PDB entry 4DV5 | X-ray diffraction, 3.68 A resolution | chains A and E of the 21 polymer chains in the assembly

# Chain A
Molecule: 16S rRNA
Organism: Thermus thermophilus
Sequence (1522 nucleotides; each row starts with the number of its first residue; note: 42 numbers in that range are skipped by the numbering (no residue carries them; nothing is unmodelled there); a row labelled like 190A-190L holds insertion residues (190A, then the next letters in order); numbering starts at 0):
     0 UUUGUUGGAG AGUUUGAUCC UGGCUCAGGG UGAACGCUGG CGGCGUGCCU AAGACAUGCA
    60 AGUCGUGCGG G
    73 CCGCGGGGUU UU
    88 ACUCCG
    95 UGGUC
   101 AGCGGCGGAC GGGUGAGUAA CGCGUGGGU
  129A G
   130 ACCUACCCGG AAGAGGGGGA CAACCCGGGG AAACUCGGGC UAAUCCCCCA UGUGGACCCG
   190 C
190A-190L CCCUUGGGGUGU
   191 GUCCAAAGGG CUUU
   216 GCCCGCUUCC GGAUGGGCCC GCGUCCCAUC AGCUAGUUGG UGGGGUAAUG GCCCACCAAG
   276 GCGACGACGG GUAGCCGGUC UGAGAGGAUG GCCGGCCACA GGGGCACUGA GACACGGGCC
   336 CCACUCCUAC GGGAGGCAGC AGUUAGGAAU CUUCCGCAAU GGGCGCAAGC CUGACGGAGC
   396 GACGCCGCUU GGAGGAAGAA GCCCUUCGGG GUGUAAACUC CUGAA
   442 CCCGGGACGA AACCCCCGAC GA
   474 GGGGACUGAC GGUACCGGG
   494 GUAAUAGCGC CGGCCAACUC CGUGCCAGCA GCCGCGGUAA UACGGAGGGC GCGAGCGUUA
   554 CCCGGAUUCA CUGGGCGUAA AGGGCGUGUA GGCGGCCUGG GGCGUCCCAU GUGAAAGACC
   614 ACGGCUCAAC CGUGGGGGAG CGUGGGAUAC GCUCAGGCUA GACGGUGGGA GAGGGUGGUG
   674 GAAUUCCCGG AGUAGCGGUG AAAUGCGCAG AUACCGGGAG GAACGCCGAU GGCGAAGGCA
   734 GCCACCUGGU CCACCCGUGA CGCUGAGGCG CGAAAGCGUG GGGAGCAAAC CGGAUUAGAU
   794 ACCCGGGUAG UCCACGCCCU AAACGAUGCG CGCUAGGUCU CUGGGUCU
   848 CCUGGGGGCC GAAGCUAACG CGUUAAGCGC GCCGCCUGGG GAGUACGGCC GCAAGGCUGA
   908 AACUCAGAGG AAUUGACGGG GGCCCGCACA AGCGGUGGAG CAUGUGGUUU AAUUCGAAGX
   968 AACGCGAAGA ACCUUACCAG GCCUUGACAU GCUAGG
 1003A G
  1004 AACCCGGGUG AAAGCCUGGG GUGCCCC
1030A-1030D GCGA
  1031 GGGGAGCCCU AGCACAGGUG CUGCAUGGCC GUCGUCAGCU CGUGCCGUGA GGUGUUGGGU
  1091 UAAGUCCCGC AACGAGCGCA ACCCCCGCCG UUAGUUGCCA GCGGUUCGGC CGGGCACUCU
  1151 AACGGGACUG CCCGCGAAA
  1171 GCGGGAGGAA GGAGGGGACG ACGUCUGGUC AGCAUGGCCC UUACGGCCUG GGCGACACAC
  1231 GUGCUACAAU GCCCACUACA AAGCGAUGCC ACCCGGCAAC GGGGAGCUAA UCGCAAAAAG
  1291 GUGGGCCCAG UUCGGAUUGG GGUCUGCAAC CCGACCCCAU GAAGCCGGAA UCGCUAGUAA
  1351 UCGCGGAUCA G
 1361A C
  1362 CAUGCCGCGG UGAAUACGUU CCCGGGCCUU GUACACACXG CCXGUXACGC CAUGGGAGCG
  1422 GGCUCUACCC GAAGUCGCCG GG
  1446 AGCCUACGGG
  1459 CAGGCGCCGA GGGUAGGGCC CGUGACUGGG GCGAAGUCGU AACAAGGUAG CUGUACCGGA
  1519 AGGUGCGGCU GGAUCCACUC CUUUCU
Unresolved in the structure: 0-4, 1534-1538
Sequence notes: engineered mutation G914 (A1537 in M26923.1); conflict C1534 (A2157 in M26923.1), A1535 (C2158 in M26923.1)
Modified residues: PSU (pseudouridine-5'-monophosphate) at position 516, 7MG (7N-methyl-8-hydroguanosine-5'-monophosphate) at position 527, M2G (N2-dimethylguanosine-5'-monophosphate) at position 966, 5MC (5-methylcytidine-5'-monophosphate) at position 967, 2MG (2N-methylguanosine-5'-monophosphate) at position 1207, 5MC (5-methylcytidine-5'-monophosphate) at position 1400, 4OC (4n,o2'-methylcytidine-5'-monophosphate) at position 1402, 5MC (5-methylcytidine-5'-monophosphate) at position 1404, 5MC (5-methylcytidine-5'-monophosphate) at position 1407, UR3 (3-methyluridine-5'-monophoshate) at position 1498, MA6 (6N-dimethyladenosine-5'-monophoshate) at position 1518, MA6 (6N-dimethyladenosine-5'-monophoshate) at position 1519, PSU (pseudouridine-5'-monophosphate) at position 1540, PSU (pseudouridine-5'-monophosphate) at position 1541
Metal / ion sites: Mg2+ site 1 near G6 (its only coordinating residue here); Mg2+ site 2: C48, G115; Mg2+ site 3 near A53 (its only coordinating residue here); Mg2+ site 4: A59, C386; Mg2+ site 5 near U98 (its only coordinating residue here); Mg2+ site 6: G107, G324, G326; Mg2+ site 7 near C110 (its only coordinating residue here); Mg2+ site 8 near G115 (its only coordinating residue here); Mg2+ site 9: G117, G289; Mg2+ site 10 near C123 (its only coordinating residue here); Mg2+ site 11: G124, U125, G236; Mg2+ site 12 near G146 (its only coordinating residue here); 107 more Mg2+ sites not listed
Ligand contacts: streptomycin (SRY): U12, U14, C526, 7MG_527, C912, A913, G914, A915, C1490, G1491

# Chain E
Protein: ribosomal protein S5
Organism: Thermus thermophilus
UniProtKB: Q5SHQ5 (RS5_THET8); residues 1-162 here = UniProt positions 1-162
Chain sequence (162 residues; numbered 1 to 162; the number before each row is that of its first residue):
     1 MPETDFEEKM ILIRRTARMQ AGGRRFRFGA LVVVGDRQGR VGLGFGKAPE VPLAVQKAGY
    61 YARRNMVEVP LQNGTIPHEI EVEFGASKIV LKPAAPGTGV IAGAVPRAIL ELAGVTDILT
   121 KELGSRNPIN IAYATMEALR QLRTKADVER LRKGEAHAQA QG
Unresolved in the structure: 1-4, 155-162

# Interface between chain A and chain E
Pairs across the interface (79; chain A residue first):
  U5(A) - Ala95(E)  base contact
  G6(A) - Ala94(E)  base contact
  G6(A) - Ala95(E)  hydrogen bond to the base
  G6(A) - Thr98(E)  hydrogen bond to the base
  G6(A) - Leu119(E)  sugar contact
  G7(A) - Lys92(E)  hydrogen bond to the base
  G7(A) - Thr120(E)  sugar contact
  G7(A) - Lys121(E)  phosphate contact
  A8(A) - Ile101(E)  sugar contact
  A8(A) - Ala102(E)  hydrogen bond to the sugar
  A8(A) - Gly103(E)  hydrogen bond to the sugar
  A8(A) - Arg107(E)  base contact
  A8(A) - Thr120(E)  sugar contact
  A8(A) - Lys121(E)  phosphate contact
  G9(A) - Gly103(E)  sugar contact
  G9(A) - Thr120(E)  phosphate contact
  G9(A) - Lys121(E)  salt bridge to the phosphate
  G9(A) - Glu122(E)  hydrogen bond to the phosphate
  G9(A) - Arg126(E)  base contact
  A10(A) - Arg126(E)  phosphate contact
  G15(A) - Ala17(E)  base contact
  G15(A) - Met19(E)  sugar contact
  G15(A) - Arg24(E)  hydrogen bond to the sugar
  A16(A) - Thr16(E)  sugar contact
  A16(A) - Ala17(E)  sugar contact
  U17(A) - Arg14(E)  phosphate contact
  C18(A) - Arg14(E)  salt bridge to the phosphate
  C18(A) - Asn127(E)  hydrogen bond to the phosphate
  C18(A) - Asn130(E)  phosphate contact
  C19(A) - Ala86(E)  phosphate contact
  C19(A) - Ser125(E)  hydrogen bond to the phosphate
  C19(A) - Asn127(E)  hydrogen bond to the phosphate
  C19(A) - Asn130(E)  hydrogen bond to the phosphate
  U20(A) - Ala86(E)  phosphate contact
  U20(A) - Ser125(E)  phosphate contact
  A559(A) - Lys121(E)  phosphate contact
  A559(A) - Arg126(E)  salt bridge to the phosphate
  U560(A) - Lys88(E)  base contact
  U560(A) - Leu123(E)  base contact
  A864(A) - Gly85(E)  phosphate contact
  U921(A) - Arg18(E)  sugar contact
  U921(A) - Met19(E)  hydrogen bond to the sugar
  G922(A) - Met19(E)  sugar contact
  G922(A) - Gln20(E)  hydrogen bond to the sugar
  G922(A) - Ala21(E)  phosphate contact
  A923(A) - Ala21(E)  phosphate contact
  C1069(A) - Gln20(E)  hydrogen bond to the phosphate
  C1069(A) - Arg25(E)  hydrogen bond to the sugar
  U1070(A) - Arg18(E)  salt bridge to the phosphate
  U1070(A) - Gln20(E)  phosphate contact
  U1070(A) - Arg25(E)  salt bridge to the phosphate
  C1071(A) - Arg27(E)  salt bridge to the phosphate
  C1071(A) - Pro49(E)  sugar contact
  G1072(A) - Ala48(E)  phosphate contact
  G1072(A) - Pro49(E)  phosphate contact
  G1072(A) - Lys57(E)  salt bridge to the phosphate
  U1073(A) - Lys57(E)  salt bridge to the phosphate
  G1074(A) - Tyr60(E)  hydrogen bond to the phosphate
  G1074(A) - Tyr61(E)  hydrogen bond to the phosphate
  G1077(A) - Lys47(E)  base contact
  U1078(A) - Ile129(E)  sugar contact
  U1078(A) - Asn130(E)  hydrogen bond to the base
  U1078(A) - Tyr133(E)  sugar contact
  G1079(A) - Arg14(E)  hydrogen bond to the phosphate
  G1079(A) - Tyr133(E)  hydrogen bond to the phosphate
  A1080(A) - Arg14(E)  salt bridge to the phosphate
  A1080(A) - Thr16(E)  hydrogen bond to the phosphate
  A1080(A) - Lys47(E)  salt bridge to the phosphate
  G1081(A) - Thr16(E)  hydrogen bond to the phosphate
  G1081(A) - Ala17(E)  phosphate contact
  G1081(A) - Arg18(E)  phosphate contact
  G1081(A) - Arg27(E)  salt bridge to the phosphate
  C1192(A) - Arg25(E)  hydrogen bond to the base
  G1193(A) - Gly22(E)  hydrogen bond to the sugar
  U1194(A) - Gly22(E)  sugar contact
  C1397(A) - Arg24(E)  salt bridge to the phosphate
  A1398(A) - Met19(E)  base contact
  A1398(A) - Gly22(E)  base contact
  A1398(A) - Gly23(E)  base contact
Also at the interface, not in a pair above, chain A (38 interface residues in all): G558, G566, G1082, A1396
Also at the interface, not in a pair above, chain E (43 interface residues in all): Phe45, Glu81, Phe84

# Summary
38 residues of chain A face 43 of chain E across their interface, with 24 hydrogen bonds and 12 salt bridges.
Polar pairs include G6(A)-Ala95(E), G6(A)-Thr98(E) and G7(A)-Lys92(E). Bound to chain A: streptomycin. C48(A)
and G115(A) coordinate Mg2+ site 2.
Chain A is 16S rRNA and chain E is ribosomal protein S5, both from Thermus thermophilus; the structure,
Crystal structure of the Thermus thermophilus 30S ribosomal subunit with a 16S rRNA mutation, A914G, bound
..., was determined by X-ray diffraction.
